Entry 8OQD (X-ray diffraction, 1.54 A resolution); this record covers chain A.

== Chain A ==
Molecule: Ribonuclease pancreatic
From: Bos taurus
Notes: EC 4.6.1.18
Reference sequence: P61823 (RNAS1_BOVIN); residues 1-124 here correspond to UniProt positions 27-150 (UniProt number = residue number + 26)
Chain sequence (124 residues; row label = number of the first residue in the row):
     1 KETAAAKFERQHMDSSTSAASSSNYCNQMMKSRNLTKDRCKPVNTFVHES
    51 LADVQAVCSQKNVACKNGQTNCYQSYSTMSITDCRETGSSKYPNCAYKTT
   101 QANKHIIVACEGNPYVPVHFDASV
Disulfides: Cys26-Cys84, Cys40-Cys95, Cys58-Cys110, Cys65-Cys72
Bound ions: dirhodium (II) tetraacetate Rh near His105 (its only coordinating residue here); Rh ion near His119 (its only coordinating residue here)
Small-molecule neighbours:
  - D1O (tri-(mi2-acetato-(O, O')-diaqua-dirhodium(II, II)): Lys7, Phe8, Gln11, His12, Glu111, Val118, His119, Phe120
  - dirhodium (II) tetraacetate (VVU): Thr78, His105, Val124
Swiss-Prot annotation at these positions:
  - active site: His12 (Proton acceptor), His119 (Proton donor)
  - binding site (substrate): Lys7, Arg10, Lys41 to Thr45, Lys66, Arg85
  - glycosylation: Lys1 (N-linked (Glc) (glycation) lysine), Lys7 (N-linked (Glc) (glycation) lysine), Asn34 (N-linked (GlcNAc...) asparagine), Lys37 (N-linked (Glc) (glycation) lysine), Lys41 (N-linked (Glc) (glycation) lysine)
What the authors report for this chain:
  - dirhodium (II) tetraacetate coordination: His105
  - D1O coordination: His119

== Summary ==
Ligands of chain A: compound D1O and dirhodium (II) tetraacetate. UniProt lists active-site residues His12 and
His119 and 9 substrate-binding residues. The paper reports dirhodium (II) tetraacetate coordination by His105;
D1O coordination by His119.
Chain A is Ribonuclease pancreatic (Bos taurus); the structure, Dirhodium tetraacetate/ribonuclease A adduct
in the P3221 space group (1 h soaking), was determined by X-ray diffraction (same publication as 8OQC, 8OQE,
8OQF and 8OQG).
